Entry 5UH6 (X-ray diffraction, 3.84 A resolution); this record covers chains C and F of the 9 polymer chains in the assembly.

== Chain C ==
Molecule: DNA-directed RNA polymerase subunit beta
Source organism: Mycobacterium tuberculosis (strain ATCC 25618 / H37Rv)
Notes: EC 2.7.7.6
UniProtKB: P9WGY9 (RPOB_MYCTU); residue numbers follow UniProt; this construct covers 1-1178
Amino-acid sequence (1178 residues; row label = number of the first residue in the row):
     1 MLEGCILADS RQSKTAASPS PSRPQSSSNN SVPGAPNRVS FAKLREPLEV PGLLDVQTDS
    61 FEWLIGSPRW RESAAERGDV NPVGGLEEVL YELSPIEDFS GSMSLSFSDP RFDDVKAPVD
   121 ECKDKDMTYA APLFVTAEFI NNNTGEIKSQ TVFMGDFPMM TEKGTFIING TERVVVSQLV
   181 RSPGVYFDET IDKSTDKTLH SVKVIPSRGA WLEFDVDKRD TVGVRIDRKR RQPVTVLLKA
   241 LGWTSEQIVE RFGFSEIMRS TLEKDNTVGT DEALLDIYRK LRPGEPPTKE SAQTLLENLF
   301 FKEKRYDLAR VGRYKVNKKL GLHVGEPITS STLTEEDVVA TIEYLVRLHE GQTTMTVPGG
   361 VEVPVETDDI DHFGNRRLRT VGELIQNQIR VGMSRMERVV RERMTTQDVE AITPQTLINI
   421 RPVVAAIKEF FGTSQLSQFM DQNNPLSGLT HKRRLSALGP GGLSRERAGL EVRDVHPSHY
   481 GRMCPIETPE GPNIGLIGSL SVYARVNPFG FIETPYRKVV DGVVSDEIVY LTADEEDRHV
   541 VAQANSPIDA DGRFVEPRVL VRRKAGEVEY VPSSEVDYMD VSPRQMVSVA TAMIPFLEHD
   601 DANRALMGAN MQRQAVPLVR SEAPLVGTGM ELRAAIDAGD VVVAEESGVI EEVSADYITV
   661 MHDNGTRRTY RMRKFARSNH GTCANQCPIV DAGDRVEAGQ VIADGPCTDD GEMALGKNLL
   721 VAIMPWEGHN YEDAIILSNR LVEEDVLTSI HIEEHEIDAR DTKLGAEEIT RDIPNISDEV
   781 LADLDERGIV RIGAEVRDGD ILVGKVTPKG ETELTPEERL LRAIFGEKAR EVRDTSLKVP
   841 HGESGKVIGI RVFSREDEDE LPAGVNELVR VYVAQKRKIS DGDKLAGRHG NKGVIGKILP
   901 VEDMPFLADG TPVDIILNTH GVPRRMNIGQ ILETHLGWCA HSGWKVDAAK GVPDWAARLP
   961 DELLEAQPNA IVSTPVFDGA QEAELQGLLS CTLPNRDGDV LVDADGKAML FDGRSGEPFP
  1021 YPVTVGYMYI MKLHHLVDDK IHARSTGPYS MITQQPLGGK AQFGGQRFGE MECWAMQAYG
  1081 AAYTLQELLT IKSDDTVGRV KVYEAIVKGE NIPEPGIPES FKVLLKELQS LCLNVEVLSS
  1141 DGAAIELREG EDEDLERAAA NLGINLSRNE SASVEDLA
Not modelled in the structure: 1-27, 1154-1178
Small-molecule neighbours: rifampicin (RFP): Arg-173, Ser-434, Gln-435, Leu-436, Ser-437, Gln-438, Phe-439, Asp-441, His-451, Arg-454, Ser-456, Leu-458, Arg-465, Pro-489, Asn-493, Ile-497, Asn-610, Arg-613, His-680

== Chain F ==
Molecule: RNA polymerase sigma factor SigA
Source organism: Mycobacterium tuberculosis (strain ATCC 25618 / H37Rv)
UniProtKB: P9WGI1 (SIGA_MYCTU); numbering as in UniProt (aligned over 1-528)
Amino-acid sequence (528 residues; row label = number of the first residue in the row):
     1 MAATKASTAT DEPVKRTATK SPAASASGAK TGAKRTAAKS ASGSPPAKRA TKPAARSVKP
    61 ASAPQDTTTS TIPKRKTRAA AKSAAAKAPS ARGHATKPRA PKDAQHEAAT DPEDALDSVE
   121 ELDAEPDLDV EPGEDLDLDA ADLNLDDLED DVAPDADDDL DSGDDEDHED LEAEAAVAPG
   181 QTADDDEEIA EPTEKDKASG DFVWDEDESE ALRQARKDAE LTASADSVRA YLKQIGKVAL
   241 LNAEEEVELA KRIEAGLYAT QLMTELSERG EKLPAAQRRD MMWICRDGDR AKNHLLEANL
   301 RLVVSLAKRY TGRGMAFLDL IQEGNLGLIR AVEKFDYTKG YKFSTYATWW IRQAITRAMA
   361 DQARTIRIPV HMVEVINKLG RIQRELLQDL GREPTPEELA KEMDITPEKV LEIQQYAREP
   421 ISLDQTIGDE GDSQLGDFIE DSEAVVAVDA VSFTLLQDQL QSVLDTLSER EAGVVRLRFG
   481 LTDGQPRTLD EIGQVYGVTR ERIRQIESKT MSKLRHPSRS QVLRDYLD
Not modelled in the structure: 1-206

== Chain C / chain F interface ==
Pairs across the interface (60):
  Val-152(C) with Gln-388(F)
  Phe-153(C) with Leu-387(F); Gln-388(F); Gly-391(F); Arg-392(F)
  Arg-279(C) with Ala-215(F)
  Arg-282(C) with Arg-229(F)
  Pro-283(C) with Ser-224(F)
  Gly-284(C) with Ala-219(F); Thr-222(F)
  Glu-285(C) with Ala-219(F); Arg-229(F), salt bridge
  Pro-287(C) with Leu-212(F); Ala-215(F); Arg-216(F)
  Lys-289(C) with Asp-207(F), hydrogen bond (side chain-backbone); Leu-212(F)
  Arg-398(C) with Thr-311(F)
  Glu-402(C) with Arg-309(F), salt bridge
  Gln-415(C) with Gln-388(F)
  Arg-421(C) with Gly-380(F)
  Gln-435(C) with Gly-428(F), hydrogen bond (side chain-backbone)
  Asn-775(C) with Leu-527(F); Asp-528(F)
  Thr-815(C) with Phe-453(F)
  Pro-816(C) with Phe-479(F); Gly-480(F)
  Glu-817(C) with Gln-457(F)
  Arg-819(C) with Arg-478(F), hydrogen bond (side chain-backbone); Phe-479(F), hydrogen bond (side chain-backbone); Pro-486(F)
  Leu-820(C) with Val-475(F), hydrophobic; Phe-479(F), hydrophobic
  Leu-821(C) with Leu-456(F), hydrophobic; Leu-523(F), hydrophobic; Tyr-526(F)
  Ile-824(C) with Leu-514(F), hydrophobic; Arg-515(F)
  Phe-825(C) with Ser-518(F); Leu-523(F), hydrophobic; Arg-524(F); Leu-527(F), hydrophobic
  Glu-827(C) with Arg-524(F), salt bridge; Leu-527(F)
  Arg-855(C) with Leu-411(F)
  Ala-863(C) with Leu-411(F); Gln-415(F)
  Pro-1048(C) with Glu-440(F)
  Tyr-1049(C) with Asp-441(F), hydrogen bond (backbone-backbone)
  Ser-1050(C) with Asp-441(F)
  Met-1051(C) with Ile-439(F), hydrophobic; Asp-441(F)
  Gln-1054(C) with Asp-441(F), hydrogen bond
  Leu-1057(C) with Asp-437(F); Phe-438(F); Glu-440(F)
  Tyr-1103(C) with Ala-447(F), hydrophobic; Val-448(F), hydrophobic
  Glu-1104(C) with Val-451(F)
  Lys-1108(C) with Leu-455(F)
Also at the interface, not in a pair above, chain C (49 interface residues in all): Lys-116, Asp-156, Glu-272, Pro-286, Thr-406, Ile-420, Arg-465, Ala-823, Glu-860, Thr-1046, Ile-1052, Arg-1099, Val-1100, Val-1107
Also at the interface, not in a pair above, chain F (54 interface residues in all): Ala-211, Lys-233, Lys-308, Glu-393, Pro-396, Glu-430, Gly-436, Ala-444, Thr-454, Leu-460, Met-511

== Summary ==
49 residues of chain C face 54 of chain F across their interface; the contacts include 6 hydrogen bonds and 3
salt bridges. Among the polar pairs are Glu-285(C)/Arg-229(F), Glu-402(C)/Arg-309(F) and
Glu-827(C)/Arg-524(F). Ligands of chain C: rifampicin.
Here chain C is DNA-directed RNA polymerase subunit beta and chain F is RNA polymerase sigma factor SigA, both
from Mycobacterium tuberculosis (strain ATCC 25618 / H37Rv). Entry 5UH6 (Crystal structure of Mycobacterium
tuberculosis transcription initiation complex containing 2ntRNA in complex with Rifampin) was determined by
X-ray diffraction (same publication as 5UH5, 5UH8, 5UH9, 5UHA, 5UHB, 5UHC and 4 further entries).
